5H0W - chain A; structure by X-ray diffraction, 1.90 A resolution.

[Chain A]
Molecule: Transthyretin
From: Homo sapiens
UniProtKB: P02766 (TTHY_HUMAN); residues 11-127 here correspond to UniProt positions 31-147 (UniProt number = residue number + 20)
Sequence (126 residues; row label = number of the first residue in the row):
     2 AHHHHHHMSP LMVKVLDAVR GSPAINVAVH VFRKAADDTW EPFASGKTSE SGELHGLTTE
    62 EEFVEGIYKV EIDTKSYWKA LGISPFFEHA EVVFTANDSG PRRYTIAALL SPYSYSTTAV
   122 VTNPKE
Not modelled in the structure: 2-9, 99-101, 125-127
Differences from the reference sequence: expression tag (2-10); engineered mutation F88 (His108 in P02766)
Swiss-Prot annotation at these positions:
  - binding site (L-thyroxine): K15, E54, S117
  - modified residue: E42 (4-carboxyglutamate), S52 (Phosphoserine)
  - glycosylation: N98 (N-linked (GlcNAc...) asparagine)

[In short]
From UniProt: 3 L-thyroxine-binding residues.
Chain A is Transthyretin (Homo sapiens); the structure, Crystal structure of H88F mutated human transthyretin,
was determined by X-ray diffraction (same publication as 5H0V, 5H0X, 5H0Y and 5H0Z).
